8THG - chains A and C of the 3 polymer chains in the assembly; structure by electron microscopy, 2.90 A resolution.

# Chain A
Name: Sodium channel protein type 9 subunit alpha
Source organism: Homo sapiens
UniProt: Q15858 (SCN9A_HUMAN); residue numbers follow UniProt; this construct covers 1-1988
Sequence (1988 residues; numbered 1 to 1988; the number before each row is that of its first residue):
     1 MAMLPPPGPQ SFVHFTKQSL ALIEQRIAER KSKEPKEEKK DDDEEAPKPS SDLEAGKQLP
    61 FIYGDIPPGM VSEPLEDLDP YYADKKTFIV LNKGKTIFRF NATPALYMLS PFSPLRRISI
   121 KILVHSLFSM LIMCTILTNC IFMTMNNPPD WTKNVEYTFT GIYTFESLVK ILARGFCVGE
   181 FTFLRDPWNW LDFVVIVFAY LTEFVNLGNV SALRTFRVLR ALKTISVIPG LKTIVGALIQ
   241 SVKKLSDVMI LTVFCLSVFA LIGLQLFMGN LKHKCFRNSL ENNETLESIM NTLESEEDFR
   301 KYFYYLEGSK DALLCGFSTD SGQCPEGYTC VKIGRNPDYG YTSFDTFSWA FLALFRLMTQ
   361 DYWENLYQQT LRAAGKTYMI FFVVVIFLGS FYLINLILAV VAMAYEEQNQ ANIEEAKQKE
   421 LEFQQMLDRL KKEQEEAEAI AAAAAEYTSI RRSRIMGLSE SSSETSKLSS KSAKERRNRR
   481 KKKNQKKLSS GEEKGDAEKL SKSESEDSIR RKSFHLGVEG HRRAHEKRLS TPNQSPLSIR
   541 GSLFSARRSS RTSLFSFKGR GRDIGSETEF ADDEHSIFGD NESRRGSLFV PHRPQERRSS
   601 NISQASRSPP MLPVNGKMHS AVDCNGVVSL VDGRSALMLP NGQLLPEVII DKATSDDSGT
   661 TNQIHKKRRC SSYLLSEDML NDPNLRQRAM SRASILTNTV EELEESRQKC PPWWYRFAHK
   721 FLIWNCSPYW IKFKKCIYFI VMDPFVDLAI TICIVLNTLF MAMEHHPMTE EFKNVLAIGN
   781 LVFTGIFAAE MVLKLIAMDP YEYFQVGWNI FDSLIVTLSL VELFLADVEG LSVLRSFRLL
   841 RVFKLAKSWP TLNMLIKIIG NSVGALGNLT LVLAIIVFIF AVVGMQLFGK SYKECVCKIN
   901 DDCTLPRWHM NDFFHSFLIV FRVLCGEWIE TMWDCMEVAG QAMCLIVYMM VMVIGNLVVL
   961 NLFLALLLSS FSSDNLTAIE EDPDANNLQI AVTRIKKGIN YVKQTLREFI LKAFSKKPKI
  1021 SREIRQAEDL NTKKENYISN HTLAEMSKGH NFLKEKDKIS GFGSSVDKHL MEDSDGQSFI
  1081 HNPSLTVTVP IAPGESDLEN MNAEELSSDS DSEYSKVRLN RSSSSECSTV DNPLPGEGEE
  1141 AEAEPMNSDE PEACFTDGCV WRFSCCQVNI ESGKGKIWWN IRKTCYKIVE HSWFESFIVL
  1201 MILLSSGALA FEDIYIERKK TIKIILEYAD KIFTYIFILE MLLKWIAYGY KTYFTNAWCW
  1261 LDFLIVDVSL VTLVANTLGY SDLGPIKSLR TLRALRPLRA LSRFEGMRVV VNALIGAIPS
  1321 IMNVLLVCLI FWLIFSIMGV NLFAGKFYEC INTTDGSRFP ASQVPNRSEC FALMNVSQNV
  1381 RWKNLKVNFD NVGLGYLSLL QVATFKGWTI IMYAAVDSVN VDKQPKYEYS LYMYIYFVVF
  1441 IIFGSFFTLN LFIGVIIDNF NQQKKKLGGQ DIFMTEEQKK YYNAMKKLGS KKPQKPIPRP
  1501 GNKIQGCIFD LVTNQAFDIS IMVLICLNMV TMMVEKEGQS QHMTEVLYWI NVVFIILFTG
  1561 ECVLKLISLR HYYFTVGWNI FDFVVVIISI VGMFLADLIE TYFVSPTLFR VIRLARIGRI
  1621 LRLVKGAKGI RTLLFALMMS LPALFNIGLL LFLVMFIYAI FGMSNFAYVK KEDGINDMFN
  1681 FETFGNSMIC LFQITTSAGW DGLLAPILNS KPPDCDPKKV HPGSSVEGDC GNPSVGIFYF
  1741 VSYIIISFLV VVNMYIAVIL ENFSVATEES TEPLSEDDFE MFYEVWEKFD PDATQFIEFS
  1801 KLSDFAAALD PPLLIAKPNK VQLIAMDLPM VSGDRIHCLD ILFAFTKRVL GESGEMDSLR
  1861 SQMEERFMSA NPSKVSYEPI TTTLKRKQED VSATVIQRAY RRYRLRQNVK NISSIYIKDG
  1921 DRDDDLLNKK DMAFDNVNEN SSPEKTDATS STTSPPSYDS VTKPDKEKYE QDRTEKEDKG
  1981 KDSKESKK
Unresolved in the structure: 1-7, 35-46, 207-208, 419-727, 826-830, 1015-1174, 1769-1988
Disulfide bonds: Cys275-Cys324, Cys315-Cys330, Cys897-Cys903, Cys935-Cys944, Cys1350-Cys1370, Cys1715-Cys1730
Covalently attached groups: N-acetylglucosamine (NAG) linked to Asn283, Asn1352, Asn1366, Asn1375
Ligand contacts:
  - Riluzole (657; 6-(trifluoromethoxy)-1,3-benzothiazol-2-amine): Gln360, Phe391, Leu1400, Thr1404, Thr1695, Thr1696, Ser1697, Ile1744, Ser1747, Phe1748, Val1751
  - 1-O-octadecyl-sn-glycero-3-phosphocholine (LPE), molecule 1: Ile250, Val253, Phe254, Ser257, Phe347, Ser348, Phe351, Met1529, Leu1623, Gly1626, Ala1627
  - 1-O-octadecyl-sn-glycero-3-phosphocholine (LPE), molecule 2: Thr319, Asp320, Lys376, Thr377, Met379, Phe387, Phe1652, Met1655, Gly1685, Met1688, Ile1689
  - 1-O-octadecyl-sn-glycero-3-phosphocholine (LPE), molecule 3: Phe387, Thr1475, Glu1477, Gln1478, Leu1641, Pro1642, Leu1644, Phe1645, Gly1648, Met1754
  - 1-O-octadecyl-sn-glycero-3-phosphocholine (LPE), molecule 4: Leu1203, Ser1206, Gly1207, Ala1210, Phe1211, Asp1213, Lys1219, Ile1222, Pro1297, Ala1300, Phe1652, Leu1653, Phe1656, Phe1684
  - 1-O-octadecyl-sn-glycero-3-phosphocholine (LPE), molecule 5: Ala1257, Trp1258, Leu1292, Leu1295, Leu1298, Arg1308, Val1311, Asn1312, Ile1315
  - 1-O-octadecyl-sn-glycero-3-phosphocholine (LPE), molecule 6: Asn1732, Pro1733, Ser1734, Ile1737, Phe1738, Val1741, Ser1742, Ile1745, Ile1746
  - phosphatidyl serine (P5S; O-[(R)-{[(2R)-2,3-bis(octadecanoyloxy)propyl]oxy}(hydroxy)phosphoryl]-L-serine): Cys255, Leu388, Leu1488, Gly1489, Gly1577, Trp1578, Phe1581, Leu1621, Val1624, Lys1628, Arg1631, Thr1632, Leu1634, Phe1635, Leu1637, Met1638, Leu1641
Curated features (UniProtKB/Swiss-Prot):
  - site (Is directly targeted by the spider protoxin-II): Glu822, Asp827
  - modified residue: Ser1490 (Phosphoserine)
  - glycosylation (N-linked (GlcNAc...) asparagine): Asn209, Asn283, Asn1352, Asn1366, Asn1375

# Chain C
Name: Sodium channel subunit beta-2
Source organism: Homo sapiens
UniProt: O60939 (SCN2B_HUMAN); residues 1-215 here = UniProt positions 1-215
Sequence (215 residues; numbered 1 to 215; the number before each row is that of its first residue):
     1 MHRDAWLPRP AFSLTGLSLF FSLVPPGRSM EVTVPATLNV LNGSDARLPC TFNSCYTVNH
    61 KQFSLNWTYQ ECNNCSEEMF LQFRMKIINL KLERFQDRVE FSGNPSKYDV SVMLRNVQPE
   121 DEGIYNCYIM NPPDRHRGHG KIHLQVLMEE PPERDSTVAV IVGASVGGFL AVVILVLMVV
   181 KCVRRKKEQK LSTDDLKTEE EGKTDGEGNP DDGAK
Unresolved in the structure: 1-29, 149-215
Disulfide bonds: Cys50-Cys127, Cys72-Cys75
Curated features (UniProtKB/Swiss-Prot):
  - site (Binds SCN2A): Tyr56, Arg135
  - modified residue: Ser192 (Phosphoserine), Thr204 (Phosphothreonine)
  - glycosylation (N-linked (GlcNAc...) asparagine): Asn42, Asn66, Asn74

# Chain A / chain C interface
Residue-residue contacts (13; chain A residue first):
  Glu294(A) with Asn59(C); Lys61(C), salt bridge
  Glu894(A) with Tyr56(C), hydrogen bond (backbone-side chain)
  Cys895(A) with Cys55(C), disulfide; Tyr56(C)
  Val896(A) with Tyr56(C)
  Cys897(A) with Tyr56(C), hydrogen bond; Pro133(C)
  Lys898(A) with Cys55(C), hydrogen bond (side chain-backbone); Tyr56(C)
  Asp902(A) with Arg135(C)
  Cys903(A) with Pro133(C); Arg135(C), hydrogen bond (backbone-side chain)
Inter-chain disulfides: Cys895(A)-Cys55(C)

# In short
8 residues of chain A and 6 residues of chain C are in contact; the contacts include 1 disulfide bond, 4
hydrogen bonds and 1 salt bridge. Polar contacts include Glu294(A)-Lys61(C), Glu894(A)-Tyr56(C) and
Cys897(A)-Tyr56(C). Chain A binds Riluzole, 6 copies of 1-O-octadecyl-sn-glycero-3-phosphocholine and
phosphatidyl serine.
Here chain A is Sodium channel protein type 9 subunit alpha and chain C is Sodium channel subunit beta-2, both
from Homo sapiens. Entry 8THG (Cryo-EM structure of Nav1.7 with RLZ) was determined by electron microscopy
(same publication as 8THH).
